PDB entry 7VY2 | electron microscopy, 2.75 A resolution | chains Y and 1 of the 66 polymer chains in the assembly

[Chain Y (and 1)]
Protein: Antenna pigment protein alpha chain
Organism: Rhodobacter sphaeroides f. sp. denitrificans
Notes: chain 1 of this document is another copy of the same molecule, construct and numbering; everything in this record applies to it too
Reference sequence: A0A7Z6W8S0 (A0A7Z6W8S0_CERSP); numbering as in UniProt (aligned over 1-54)
Amino-acid sequence (54 residues; row label = number of the first residue in the row):
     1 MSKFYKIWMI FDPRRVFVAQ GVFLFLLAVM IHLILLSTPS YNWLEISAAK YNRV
Modified residues: Met1 (N-formylmethionine; FME)
Small-molecule neighbours:
  - bacteriochlorophyll a (BCL), molecule 1: Phe4, Ile7, Trp8, Val16, Gln20, Phe23, Ile31
  - bacteriochlorophyll a (BCL), molecule 2: Gly21, Leu24, Phe25, Ala28, His32, Leu35, Trp43
  - bacteriochlorophyll a (BCL), molecule 3: Leu24, Leu27, Ala28, Ile31, His32, Leu35, Tyr41
  - spheroidene (SPO), molecule 1: Lys3, Phe4, Lys6, Ile7, Ile10
  - spheroidene (SPO), molecule 2: Phe17, Gln20, Phe23, Leu24, Leu27, Met30, Ile31, Ile34
  - spheroidene (SPO), molecule 3: Gln20, Gly21, Leu24
  - spheroidene (SPO), molecule 4: Phe25, Ala28, Val29, His32, Leu33

[Chain Y / chain 1 interface]
Residue-residue contacts (12; chain Y residue first):
  Ile7(Y) - Phe17(1)  hydrophobic
  Ile10(Y) - Pro13(1)  hydrophobic
  Ile10(Y) - Arg14(1)  hydrogen bond (backbone-side chain)
  Ile10(Y) - Phe17(1)  hydrophobic
  Phe11(Y) - Arg14(1)
  Phe11(Y) - Phe17(1)  hydrophobic
  Phe23(Y) - Phe25(1)  hydrophobic
  Ser40(Y) - Leu44(1)
  Ser40(Y) - Ala48(1)
  Tyr41(Y) - Leu44(1)  hydrophobic
  Tyr41(Y) - Ser47(1)
  Tyr41(Y) - Arg53(1)
Also at the interface, not in a pair above, chain Y (8 interface residues in all): Asp12, Leu27

[In short]
The chain Y/chain 1 interface involves 8 residues from each chain; the contacts include 1 hydrogen bond. Its
one hydrogen-bonded contact is Ile10(Y)-Arg14(1). Chain Y binds 4 copies of spheroidene and 3 copies of
bacteriochlorophyll a.
Chain Y and chain 1 are both Antenna pigment protein alpha chain (Rhodobacter sphaeroides f. sp.
denitrificans); the structure, Structure of photosynthetic LH1-rc super-complex of rhodobacter sphaeroides
dimer, was determined by electron microscopy together with 7VY3 from the same study.
